Entry 2OBQ (X-ray diffraction, 2.50 A resolution); this record covers chains A and B of the 4 polymer chains in the assembly.

Chain A:
Molecule: Hepatitis C virus
From: Hepatitis C virus
UniProt: Q9ELS8 (Q9ELS8_9HEPC); residues 1-181 here correspond to UniProt positions 1027-1207 (UniProt number = residue number + 1026)
Amino-acid sequence (200 residues; each row starts with the number of its first residue; numbers below 1 keep their minus sign (Met-10 is residue -10)):
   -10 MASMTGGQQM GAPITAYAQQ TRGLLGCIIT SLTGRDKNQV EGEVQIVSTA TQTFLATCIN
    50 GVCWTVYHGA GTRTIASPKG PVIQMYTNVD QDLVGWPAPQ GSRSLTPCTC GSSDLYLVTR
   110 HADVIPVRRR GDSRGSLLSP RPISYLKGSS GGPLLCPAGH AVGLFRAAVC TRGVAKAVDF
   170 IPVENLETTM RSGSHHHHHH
Unresolved in the structure: -10 to 0, 181-189
Differences from the reference sequence: cloning artifact (-10 to 0, 182-183); conflict Arg119 (Gln1145 in Q9ELS8); expression tag (184-189)
Bound ions: Zn2+: Cys97, Cys99, Cys145

Chain B:
Molecule: Hepatitis C virus
Notes: engineered mutation(s): C22S
UniProt: P27958 (POLG_HCVH); residues 21-39 here correspond to UniProt positions 1677-1695 (UniProt number = residue number + 1656)
Amino-acid sequence (23 residues; row label = number of the first residue in the row):
    19 KKGCVVIVGR IVLSGKPAII PKK
Unresolved in the structure: 19
Differences from the reference sequence: cloning artifact (19-20, 40-41)

Interface between chain A and chain B:
Pairs across the interface - 63 pairs, chain A then chain B:
  Thr4(A) with Val30(B); Leu31(B); Gly33(B), hydrogen bond (side chain-backbone)
  Ala5(A) with Val30(B); Leu31(B), hydrophobic
  Tyr6(A) with Arg28(B); Ile29(B); Val30(B), hydrogen bond (backbone-backbone)
  Ala7(A) with Arg28(B)
  Gln8(A) with Gly27(B); Arg28(B), hydrogen bond (backbone-backbone)
  Gln9(A) with Val26(B)
  Thr10(A) with Ile25(B); Val26(B), hydrogen bond (backbone-backbone); Gly27(B), hydrogen bond (side chain-backbone); Arg28(B)
  Arg11(A) with Val24(B); Ile25(B), hydrogen bond (side chain-backbone); Val26(B), hydrogen bond (backbone-backbone)
  Cys16(A) with Val24(B); Val26(B), hydrophobic
  Thr19(A) with Val24(B)
  Ser20(A) with Gly21(B); Cys22(B), hydrogen bond (side chain-backbone); Val24(B)
  Gln28(A) with Arg28(B), hydrogen bond (backbone-side chain)
  Glu30(A) with Arg28(B), salt bridge
  Glu32(A) with Ile29(B); Val30(B); Leu31(B), hydrogen bond (side chain-backbone); Ser32(B), hydrogen bond
  Val33(A) with Arg28(B); Ile29(B), hydrogen bond (backbone-backbone)
  Gln34(A) with Ile25(B); Gly27(B), hydrogen bond (side chain-backbone); Arg28(B)
  Ile35(A) with Ile25(B); Val26(B), hydrogen bond (backbone-backbone); Gly27(B), hydrogen bond (backbone-backbone); Arg28(B)
  Val36(A) with Val23(B), hydrophobic; Val24(B); Ile25(B)
  Ser37(A) with Val23(B); Val24(B), hydrogen bond (backbone-backbone)
  Thr38(A) with Val23(B)
  Arg62(A) with Lys20(B), hydrogen bond (side chain-backbone); Gly21(B), hydrogen bond (side chain-backbone); Val23(B)
  Thr63(A) with Cys22(B), hydrogen bond; Val23(B), hydrogen bond (backbone-backbone)
  Ile64(A) with Cys22(B); Val23(B)
  Ala65(A) with Cys22(B); Val23(B), hydrogen bond (backbone-backbone)
  Pro70(A) with Cys22(B), hydrophobic
  Trp85(A) with Val23(B), hydrophobic
  Leu94(A) with Leu31(B), hydrophobic
  Val107(A) with Ile29(B), hydrophobic; Leu31(B), hydrophobic
  Thr108(A) with Ile29(B)
  Arg109(A) with Ile29(B)
  Ala111(A) with Ile29(B)
Interface residues without a listed pair, chain A (42 interface residues in all): Gly23, Asp25, Val29, Gly31, Phe43, Leu44, Ala59, Pro88, Arg92, Pro142, Leu144

In short:
42 residues of chain A and 14 residues of chain B are in contact; the contacts include 21 hydrogen bonds and 1
salt bridge. Polar pairs include Glu30(A)-Arg28(B), Thr4(A)-Gly33(B) and Thr10(A)-Gly27(B). Cys97(A), Cys99(A)
and Cys145(A) coordinate Zn2+.
Chain A is Hepatitis C virus (Hepatitis C virus) and chain B is Hepatitis C virus; the structure, Discovery of
the HCV NS3/4A Protease Inhibitor SCH503034. Key Steps in Structure-Based Optimization, was determined by
X-ray diffraction together with 2O8M, 2OBO, 2OC0, 2OC1, 2OC7 and 2OC8 from the same study.
